Entry 8ZP9 (electron microscopy, 2.80 A resolution); this record covers chains A and I of the 9 polymer chains in the assembly.

[Chain A]
Molecule: 61-nt RNA strand
Sequence (61 nucleotides; numbered -7 to 53; the number before each row is that of its first residue; numbers below 1 keep their minus sign (G-7 is residue -7)):
    -7 GUGAACCGGA UUGCCGUCAG GAAAUUAGGU GCGCUUAGCA GUAUUCCCCA CGCAUGUGGG
    53 G
Disordered / not traced: 34-53

[Chain I]
Protein: CRISPR system Cascade subunit CasC
Organism: Candidatus Cloacimonetes bacterium ADurb.Bin088
UniProtKB: A0A1V6F8B5 (A0A1V6F8B5_9BACT); numbering as in UniProt (aligned over 1-378)
Amino-acid sequence (378 residues; numbered 1 to 378; the number before each row is that of its first residue):
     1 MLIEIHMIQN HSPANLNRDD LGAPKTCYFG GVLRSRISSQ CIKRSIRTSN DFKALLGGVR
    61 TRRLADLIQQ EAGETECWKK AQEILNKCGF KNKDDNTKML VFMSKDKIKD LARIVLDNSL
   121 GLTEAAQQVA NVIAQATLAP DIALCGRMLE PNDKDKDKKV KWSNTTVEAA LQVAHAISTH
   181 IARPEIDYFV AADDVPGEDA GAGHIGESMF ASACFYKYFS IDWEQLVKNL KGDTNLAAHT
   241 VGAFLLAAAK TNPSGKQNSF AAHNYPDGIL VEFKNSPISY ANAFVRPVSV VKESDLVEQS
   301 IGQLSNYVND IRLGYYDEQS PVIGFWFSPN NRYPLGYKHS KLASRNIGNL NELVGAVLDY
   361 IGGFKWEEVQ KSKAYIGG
Disordered / not traced: 374-378

[Chain A / chain I interface]
Residue-residue contacts (38; chain A residue first):
  A15(A) with Arg147(I), hydrogen bond to the sugar; Met148(I), base contact; Thr166(I), hydrogen bond to the sugar; Val167(I), hydrogen bond to the sugar
  A16(A) with Met148(I), base contact
  U17(A) with Gln40(I), sugar contact; Arg60(I), sugar contact; Cys145(I), phosphate contact
  U18(A) with Asn17(I), sugar contact; Gln40(I), phosphate contact; Cys41(I), hydrogen bond to the sugar; Arg44(I), salt bridge to the phosphate
  A19(A) with Asn17(I), phosphate contact; Arg18(I), hydrogen bond to the sugar; Asp19(I), hydrogen bond to the sugar; Asp20(I), base contact; Lys25(I), salt bridge to the phosphate; Ser38(I), phosphate contact; Gln40(I), hydrogen bond to the phosphate
  G20(A) with Leu16(I), phosphate contact; Asn17(I), hydrogen bond to the phosphate; Arg18(I), salt bridge to the phosphate; Ser254(I), phosphate contact; Gly255(I), phosphate contact
  G21(A) with Arg18(I), salt bridge to the phosphate; Gly255(I), phosphate contact; Lys256(I), hydrogen bond to the phosphate
  U22(A) with Lys256(I), salt bridge to the phosphate; Asn258(I), hydrogen bond to the phosphate
  G23(A) with Phe189(I), base contact; Val190(I), hydrogen bond to the sugar
  C24(A) with Val190(I), sugar contact; Ala192(I), phosphate contact
  G25(A) with Tyr188(I), hydrogen bond to the base; Phe189(I), phosphate contact; Val190(I), hydrogen bond to the phosphate; Ala202(I), base contact; Ile205(I), base contact
Other interface residues (no listed pair), chain I (32 interface residues in all): Asn15, Lys43, Glu150, Glu168, Ala191, His204

[Summary]
11 residues of chain A face 32 of chain I across their interface; the contacts include 13 hydrogen bonds and 5
salt bridges. Among the polar pairs are G25(A)-Tyr188(I), A15(A)-Arg147(I) and A15(A)-Thr166(I).
Chain A is a 61-nt RNA strand and chain I is CRISPR system Cascade subunit CasC (Candidatus Cloacimonetes
bacterium ADurb.Bin088); the structure, Cryo-EM structure of Cas5-HNH Cascade bound with sDNA, Conf2, was
determined by electron microscopy, deposited together with 8ZM3, 8ZOL, 9JXS and 8ZP7.
